PDB entry 8RIG | electron microscopy, 3.41 A resolution | chains 7 and X of the 8 polymer chains in the assembly

== Chain 7 ==
Protein: DNA replication licensing factor MCM7
Organism: Saccharomyces cerevisiae S288C
Notes: EC 3.6.4.12
Reference sequence: P38132 (MCM7_YEAST); residue numbers follow UniProt; this construct covers 1-845
Chain sequence (845 residues; numbered 1 to 845; the number before each row is that of its first residue):
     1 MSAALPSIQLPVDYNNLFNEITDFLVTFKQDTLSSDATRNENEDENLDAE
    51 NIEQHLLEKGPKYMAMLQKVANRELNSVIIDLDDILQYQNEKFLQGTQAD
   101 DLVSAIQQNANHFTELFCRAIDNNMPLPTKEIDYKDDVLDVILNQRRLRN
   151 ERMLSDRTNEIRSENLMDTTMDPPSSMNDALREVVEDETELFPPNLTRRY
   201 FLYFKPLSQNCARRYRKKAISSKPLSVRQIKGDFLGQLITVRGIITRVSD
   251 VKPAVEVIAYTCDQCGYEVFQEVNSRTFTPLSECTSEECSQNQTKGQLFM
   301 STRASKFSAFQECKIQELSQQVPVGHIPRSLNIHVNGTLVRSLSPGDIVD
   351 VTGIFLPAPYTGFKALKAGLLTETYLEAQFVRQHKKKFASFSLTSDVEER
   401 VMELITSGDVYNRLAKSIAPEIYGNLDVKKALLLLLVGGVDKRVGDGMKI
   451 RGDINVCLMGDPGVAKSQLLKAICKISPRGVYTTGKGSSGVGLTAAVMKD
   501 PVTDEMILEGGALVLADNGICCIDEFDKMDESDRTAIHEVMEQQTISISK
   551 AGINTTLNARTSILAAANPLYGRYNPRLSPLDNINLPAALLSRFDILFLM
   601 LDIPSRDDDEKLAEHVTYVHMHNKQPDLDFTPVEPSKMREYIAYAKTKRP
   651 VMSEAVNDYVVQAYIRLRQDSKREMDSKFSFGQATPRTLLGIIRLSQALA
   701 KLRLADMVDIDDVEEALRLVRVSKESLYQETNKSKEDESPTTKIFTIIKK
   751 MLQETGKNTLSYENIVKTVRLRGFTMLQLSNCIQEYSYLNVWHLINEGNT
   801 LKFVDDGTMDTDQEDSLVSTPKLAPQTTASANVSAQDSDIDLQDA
Not modelled in the structure: 1-3, 31-58, 134-190, 359-367, 730-845
Ion coordination: Zn2+: Cys262, Cys265, Cys284, Cys289; Mg2+: Ser467 (together with ADP)
Small-molecule neighbours:
  - ADP (adenosine-5'-diphosphate), molecule 1: Glu421, Ile422, Tyr423, Asn425, Asp461, Gly463, Val464, Ala465, Lys466, Ser467, Gln468, Leu612, Val616
  - ADP, molecule 2: Met448, Ile450, Glu542, Pro686, Arg687, Leu690
Curated features (UniProtKB/Swiss-Prot):
  - motif: Ser592 to Asp595 (Arginine finger)
  - binding site (ATP): Tyr423, Gly463, Ala465, Lys466, Ser467, Asn568, Arg593, Arg687
  - modified residue: Thr811 (Phosphothreonine), Ser819 (Phosphoserine), Ser838 (Phosphoserine)
  - mutagenesis: Lys466 (K466A: Loss of MCM2-7 complex helicase activity)

== Chain X ==
Molecule: 19-nt DNA strand
Sequence (19 nucleotides; each row starts with the number of its first residue):
    18 CATGCATGCATGCATGCAT

== How chain 7 and chain X interact ==
Pairs across the interface - 6 pairs, chain 7 then chain X:
  Ser489(7) - DT24(X)  hydrogen bond to the phosphate
  Val491(7) - DA23(X)  phosphate contact
  Lys550(7) - DC22(X)  phosphate contact
  Lys550(7) - DA23(X)  phosphate contact
  Ala551(7) - DG21(X)  phosphate contact
  Ala551(7) - DC22(X)  hydrogen bond to the phosphate
Also at the interface, not in a pair above, chain 7 (6 interface residues in all): Ala495, Ala496

== Summary ==
6 residues of chain 7 and 4 residues of chain X are in contact; the contacts include 2 hydrogen bonds. Among
the polar pairs are Ser489(7)-DT24(X) and Ala551(7)-DC22(X). Ligands of chain 7: ADP. UniProt lists 8
ATP-binding residues and one mutagenesis site on chain 7.
Here chain 7 is DNA replication licensing factor MCM7 (Saccharomyces cerevisiae S288C) and chain X is a 19-nt
DNA strand. Entry 8RIG (Cryo-EM structure of an MCM helicase single hexamer loaded onto dsDNA) was determined
by electron microscopy (same publication as 9I3I and 8RIF).
